Entry 4J95 (X-ray diffraction, 2.38 A resolution); this record covers chain A.

[Chain A]
Molecule: Fibroblast growth factor receptor 2
Source organism: Homo sapiens
Notes: EC 2.7.10.1; fragment: Human FGF Receptor 2 Kinase Domain
UniProt: P21802 (FGFR2_HUMAN); numbering as in UniProt (aligned over 458-768)
Chain sequence (324 residues; numbered 445 to 768; the number before each row is that of its first residue):
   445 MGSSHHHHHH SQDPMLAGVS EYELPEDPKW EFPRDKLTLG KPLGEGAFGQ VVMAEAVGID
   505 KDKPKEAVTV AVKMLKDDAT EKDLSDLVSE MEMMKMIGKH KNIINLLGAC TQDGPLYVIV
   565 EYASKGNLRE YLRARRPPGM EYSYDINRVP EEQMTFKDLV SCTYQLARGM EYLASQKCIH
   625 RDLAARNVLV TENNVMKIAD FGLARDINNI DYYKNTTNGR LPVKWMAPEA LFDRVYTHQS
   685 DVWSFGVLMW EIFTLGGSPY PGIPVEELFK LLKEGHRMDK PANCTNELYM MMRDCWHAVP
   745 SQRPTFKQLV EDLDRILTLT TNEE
Disordered / not traced: 445-466, 582-596, 652-655, 765-768
Differences from the reference sequence: expression tag (445-457); engineered mutation A491 (Cys in P21802), N659 (Lys in P21802)
Ligand contacts: AMP-PCP (ACP; phosphomethylphosphonic acid adenylate ester): L487, G488, E489, G490, A491, V495, A515, K517, I548, V564, E565, Y566, A567, N571, R630, N631, L633, D644
UniProt features mapped onto this chain:
  - active site: D626 (Proton acceptor)
  - binding site (ATP): L487 to G490, F492 to V495, K517, E565 to A567, N571
  - modified residue (Phosphotyrosine): Y466, Y586, Y588, Y656, Y657
  - natural variant: K526 (K526E: In FSPC), N549 (N549H: In CS), E565 (E565G: In PS), R612 (R612T: In a lung adenocarcinoma sample), A628 (A628T: In LADD1), K641 (K641R: In PS), A648 (A648T: In LADD1), R649 to D650 (sequence variant, change not given here; In LADD1), N659 (K659N: In craniosynostosis; this construct carries the variant), G663 (G663E: In PS), R678 (R678G: In CS)
  - mutagenesis: N549 (N549T: Constitutive kinase activity), E565 (E565A: Constitutive kinase activity), Y656 to Y657 (Loss of kinase activity)
From the paper describing this entry:
  - contacts within the chain: R625-N659 (hydrogen bond), R649-Y657 (hydrogen bond), Y657-N659
  - mutagenesis - K659N: increased catalytic activity
  - conformationally variable residues (loop rearrangement): D644 to P666
  - post-translational modification sites: Y466, Y586, Y588, Y656, Y657 (citing earlier work)
  - mutagenesis - A648T: increased expression

[Overview]
Chain A binds AMP-PCP. From UniProt: active-site residue D626, 13 ATP-binding residues and 4 mutagenesis
sites. The paper reports that K659N increases catalytic activity; modification sites Y466, Y586 and Y588 among
others.
Chain A is Fibroblast growth factor receptor 2 (Homo sapiens); the structure, Crystal Structure of FGF
Receptor 2 (FGFR2) Kinase Domain Harboring the Pathogenic K659N Mutation Responsible for ..., was determined
by X-ray diffraction together with 4J96, 4J97, 4J98 and 4J99 from the same study.
